4USV - chain A; structure by X-ray diffraction, 2.00 A resolution.

[Chain A]
Molecule: Adenylate cyclase type 10
Source organism: Homo sapiens
Notes: EC 4.6.1.1; fragment: catalytic domain, residues 1-469
Reference sequence: Q96PN6 (ADCYA_HUMAN); residues 1-469 here = UniProt positions 1-469
Chain sequence (475 residues; each row starts with the number of its first residue):
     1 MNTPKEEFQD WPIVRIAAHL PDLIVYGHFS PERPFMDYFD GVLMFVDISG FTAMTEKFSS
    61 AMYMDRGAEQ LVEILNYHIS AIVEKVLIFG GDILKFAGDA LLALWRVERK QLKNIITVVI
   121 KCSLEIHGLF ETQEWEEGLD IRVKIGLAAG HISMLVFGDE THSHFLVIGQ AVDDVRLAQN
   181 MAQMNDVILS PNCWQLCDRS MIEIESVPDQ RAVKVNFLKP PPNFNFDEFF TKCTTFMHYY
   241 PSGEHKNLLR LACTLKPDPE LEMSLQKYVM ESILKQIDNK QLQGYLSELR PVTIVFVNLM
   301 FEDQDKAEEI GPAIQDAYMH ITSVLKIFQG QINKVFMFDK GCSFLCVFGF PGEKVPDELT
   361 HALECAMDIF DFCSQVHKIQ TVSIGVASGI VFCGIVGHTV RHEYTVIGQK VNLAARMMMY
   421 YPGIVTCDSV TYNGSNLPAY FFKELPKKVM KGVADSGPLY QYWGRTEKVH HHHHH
Disordered / not traced: 131-138, 467-475
Modified residues: C253 (s,s-(2-hydroxyethyl)thiocysteine; CME)
Construct notes: expression tag (470-475)
UniProt features mapped onto this chain:
  - binding site (ATP): D47 to T52, D99, K144, V406, N412 to R416
  - binding site (Mg(2+)): D47, I48, D99
  - binding site (hydrogencarbonate): K95, V167, R176, M337
  - mutagenesis: K95 (K95A: Nearly abolishes bicarbonate-mediated increase of enzyme activity. Abolishes bicarbonate-mediated increase of enzyme activity; when associated with A-176), R176 (R176A: Reduces bicarbonate-mediated increase of enzyme activity. Abolishes bicarbonate-mediated increase of enzyme activity; when associated with A-95)

[In short]
From UniProt: 14 ATP-binding residues, 3 Mg2+-binding residues, 4 hydrogencarbonate-binding residues and 2
mutagenesis sites.
Chain A is Adenylate cyclase type 10 (Homo sapiens); the structure, Crystal structure of human soluble
Adenylyl Cyclase with pyrophosphate resulting from soaking with ATP and Calcium, was determined by X-ray
diffraction, deposited together with 4UST, 4USU and 4USW.
